5ZPU - chains A and C of the 3 polymer chains in the assembly; structure by X-ray diffraction, 2.60 A resolution.

# Chain A
Protein: GTP-binding nuclear protein Ran
From: Homo sapiens
Reference sequence: P62826 (RAN_HUMAN); residues 1-216 here = UniProt positions 1-216
Sequence (216 residues; row label = number of the first residue in the row):
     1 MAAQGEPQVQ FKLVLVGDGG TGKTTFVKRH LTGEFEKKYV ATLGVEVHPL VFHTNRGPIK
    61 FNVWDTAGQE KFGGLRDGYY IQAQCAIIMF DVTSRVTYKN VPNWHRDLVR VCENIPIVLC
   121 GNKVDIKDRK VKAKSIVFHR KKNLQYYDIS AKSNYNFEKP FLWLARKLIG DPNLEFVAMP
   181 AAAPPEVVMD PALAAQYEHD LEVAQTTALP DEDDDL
Unresolved in the structure: 1-7, 187-192
Differences from the reference sequence: engineered mutation Ala182 (Leu in P62826)
Bound ions: Mg2+: Thr24, Thr42 (together with GTP)
Residues lining bound ligands: GTP (guanosine-5'-triphosphate): Asp18, Gly19, Gly20, Thr21, Gly22, Lys23, Thr24, Thr25, Phe35, Glu36, Lys37, Lys38, Tyr39, Val40, Ala41, Thr42, Thr66, Ala67, Gly68, Gln69, Asn122, Lys123, Asp125, Ile126, Ser150, Ala151, Lys152

# Chain C
Protein: Exportin-1
From: Saccharomyces cerevisiae (strain ATCC 204508 / S288c)
Reference sequence: P30822 (XPO1_YEAST); residue numbers follow UniProt; this construct covers 1-376, 414-1058
Sequence (1024 residues; each row starts with the number of its first residue; note: 37 numbers in that range are skipped by the numbering (no residue carries them; nothing is unmodelled there); numbers below 1 keep their minus sign (Gly-2 is residue -2)):
    -2 GGSMEGILDF SNDLDIALLD QVVSTFYQGS GVQQKQAQEI LTKFQDNPDA WQKADQILQF
    58 STNPQSKFIA LSILDKLITR KWKLLPNDHR IGIRNFVVGM IISMCQDDEV FKTQKNLINK
   118 SDLTLVQILK QEWPQNWPEF IPELIGSSSS SVNVCENNMI VLKLLSEEVF DFSAEQMTQA
   178 KALHLKNSMS KEFEQIFKLC FQVLEQGSSS SLIVATLESL LRYLHWIPYR YIYETNILEL
   238 LSTKFMTSPD TRAITLKCLT EVSNLKIPQD NDLIKRQTVL FFQNTLQQIA TSVMPVTADL
   298 KATYANANGN DQSFLQDLAM FLTTYLARNR ALLESDESLR ELLLNAHQYL IQLSKIEERE
   358 LFKTTLDYWH NLVADLFYE
   414 PLKKHIYEEI CSQLRLVIIE NMVRPEEVLV VENDEGEIVR EFVKESDTIQ LYKSEREVLV
   474 YLTHLNVIDT EEIMISKLAR QIDGSEWSWH NINTLSWAIG SISGTMSEDT EKRFVVTVIK
   534 DLLGLCEQKR GKDNKAVVAS DIMYVVGQYP RFLKAHWNFL RTVILKLFEF MHETHEGVQD
   594 MACDTFIKIV QKCKYHFVIQ QPRESEPFIQ TIIRDIQKTT ADLQPQQVHT FYKACGIIIS
   654 EERSVAERNR LLSDLMQLPN MAWDTIVEQS TANPTLLLDS ETVKIIANII KTNVAVCTSM
   714 GADFYPQLGH IYYNMLQLYR AVSSMISAQV AAEGLIATKT PKVRGLRTIK KEILKLVETY
   774 ISKARNLDDV VKVLVEPLLN AVLEDYMNNV PDARDAEVLN CMTTVVEKVG HMIPQGVILI
   834 LQSVFECTLD MINKDFTEYP EHRVEFYKLL KVINEKSFAA FLELPPAAFK LFVDAICWAF
   894 KHNNRDVEVN GLQIALDLVK NIERMGNVPF ANEFHKNYFF IFVSETFFVL TDSDHKSGFS
   954 KQALLLMKLI SLVYDNKISV PLYQEAEVPQ GTSNQVYLSQ YLANMLSNAF PHLTSEQIAS
  1014 FLSALTKQCK DLVVFKGTLR DFLVQIKEVG GDPTDYLFAE DKENA
Unresolved in the structure: -2 to 0, 1053-1058
Covalently attached groups: compound D29 linked to Cys539
Differences from the reference sequence: expression tag (-2 to 0); engineered mutation Gly537 (Asp in P30822), Cys539 (Thr in P30822), Glu540 (Val in P30822), Gln541 (Lys in P30822), Cys1022 (Tyr in P30822)
Residues lining bound ligands: D29 ((Z)-{[(3E)-4-{(R)-[3,5-bis(trifluoromethyl)phenyl]sulfinyl}but-3-en-1-yl]imino}methanethiol): Leu536, Lys548, Val551, Ala552, Ile555, Met556, Val559, Phe572, Thr575, Val576, Lys579, Leu580, Phe583

# How chain A and chain C interact
Residue-residue contacts (70):
  Leu43(A) - Gln35(C)
  Val45(A) - Gln35(C)
  Val47(A) - Gln31(C)
  Trp64(A) - Phe23(C)  hydrophobic
  Trp64(A) - Tyr24(C)  hydrophobic
  Trp64(A) - Gln31(C)
  Lys71(A) - Asp947(C)  salt bridge
  Gly74(A) - Thr39(C)
  Gly74(A) - Gln42(C)  hydrogen bond (backbone-side chain)
  Leu75(A) - Phe23(C)  hydrophobic
  Leu75(A) - Leu38(C)
  Leu75(A) - Gln42(C)
  Asp77(A) - Phe65(C)
  Asp77(A) - Ser69(C)
  Asp77(A) - Lys117(C)  salt bridge
  Gly78(A) - Tyr24(C)  hydrogen bond (backbone-side chain)
  Gly78(A) - Phe65(C)
  Tyr79(A) - Phe23(C)  hydrophobic
  Tyr79(A) - Gln35(C)  hydrogen bond
  Tyr79(A) - Thr39(C)
  Ile81(A) - Tyr24(C)
  Ile81(A) - Gln62(C)
  Ile81(A) - Phe65(C)  hydrophobic
  Gln82(A) - Gln25(C)
  Gln82(A) - Gln62(C)
  Thr93(A) - Arg898(C)  hydrogen bond (backbone-side chain)
  Lys99(A) - Glu172(C)  salt bridge
  Asn103(A) - Phe169(C)
  Asn103(A) - Glu172(C)  hydrogen bond
  Arg106(A) - Phe169(C)
  Arg106(A) - Gln173(C)
  Arg110(A) - Leu120(C)
  Arg110(A) - Leu161(C)
  Arg110(A) - Glu164(C)  salt bridge
  Arg110(A) - Glu165(C)  salt bridge
  Val111(A) - Asn113(C)
  Glu113(A) - Asn116(C)  hydrogen bond
  Val124(A) - Ser459(C)
  Ile126(A) - Arg898(C)
  Asp128(A) - Arg898(C)  hydrogen bond (backbone-side chain)
  Lys130(A) - Arg898(C)
  Ala133(A) - Gln463(C)
  Lys134(A) - Asp364(C)  salt bridge
  Lys134(A) - Gln463(C)
  His139(A) - Glu357(C)  salt bridge
  Arg140(A) - Met317(C)
  Arg140(A) - Lys360(C)
  Arg140(A) - Thr361(C)  hydrogen bond
  Arg140(A) - Asp364(C)  salt bridge
  Lys141(A) - Lys254(C)  hydrogen bond (backbone-side chain)
  Lys141(A) - Glu258(C)  salt bridge
  Asn143(A) - Lys254(C)  hydrogen bond
  Asn143(A) - Ser310(C)
  Asn143(A) - Gln313(C)  hydrogen bond
  Asn143(A) - Asp314(C)
  Gln145(A) - Glu355(C)  hydrogen bond
  Gln145(A) - Glu357(C)
  Tyr146(A) - Glu357(C)
  Asp148(A) - Asp460(C)
  Tyr155(A) - Lys457(C)
  Tyr155(A) - Glu458(C)  hydrogen bond
  Tyr155(A) - Ser459(C)  hydrogen bond (side chain-backbone)
  Tyr155(A) - Asp460(C)  hydrogen bond
  Asn156(A) - Asp460(C)  hydrogen bond
  Lys167(A) - Gln309(C)  hydrogen bond
  Pro172(A) - Ala302(C)
  Pro172(A) - Asn303(C)
  Thr206(A) - Ile749(C)
  Ala208(A) - Lys752(C)
  Glu212(A) - Arg757(C)
Interface residues without a listed pair, chain A (45 interface residues in all): Lys12, Gly44, Glu46, Val96, Asn100, Pro102
Interface residues without a listed pair, chain C (53 interface residues in all): Lys32, Ile66, Ala304, Val456, Ser467, Asp899, Lys949, Ser950

# Overview
The interface between chain A and chain C involves 45 residues on one side and 53 on the other, with 17
hydrogen bonds and 9 salt bridges. Among the polar pairs are Lys71(A)-Asp947(C), Asp77(A)-Lys117(C) and
Lys99(A)-Glu172(C). Chain A binds GTP.
Here chain A is GTP-binding nuclear protein Ran (Homo sapiens) and chain C is Exportin-1 (Saccharomyces
cerevisiae (strain ATCC 204508 / S288c)). Entry 5ZPU (LFS829 in complex with CRM1-Ran-RanBP1) was determined
by X-ray diffraction.
